Entry 2R94 (X-ray diffraction, 2.20 A resolution); this record covers chains A and C of the 4 polymer chains in the assembly.

Chain A (and C):
Name: 2-Keto-3-deoxy-(6-phospho-)gluconate aldolase
Source organism: Thermoproteus tenax
Notes: EC 4.1.2.-; chain C of this document is another copy of the same molecule, construct and numbering; everything in this record applies to it too
UniProtKB: Q704D1 (Q704D1_THETE); numbering as in UniProt (aligned over 21-306)
Amino-acid sequence (286 residues; row label = number of the first residue in the row):
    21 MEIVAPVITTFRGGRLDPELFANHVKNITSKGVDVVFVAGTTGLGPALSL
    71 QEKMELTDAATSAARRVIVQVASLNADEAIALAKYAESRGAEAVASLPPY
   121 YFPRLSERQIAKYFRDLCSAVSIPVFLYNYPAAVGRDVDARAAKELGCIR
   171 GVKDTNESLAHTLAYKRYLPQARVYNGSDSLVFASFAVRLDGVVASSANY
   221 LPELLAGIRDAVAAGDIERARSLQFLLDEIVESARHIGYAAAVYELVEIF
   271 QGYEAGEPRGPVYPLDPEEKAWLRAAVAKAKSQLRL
Swiss-Prot annotation at these positions:
  - active site: K173 (Schiff-base intermediate with substrate)
  - binding site (substrate): T61, T62, Y148 to Y150, K173 to T175
  - site: Y148 (Proton shuttle)
Cystine bridges: C138-C168
Covalent attachments: pyruvic acid (PYR) linked to K173
Residues lining bound ligands: pyruvic acid (PYR): P26, F57, G60, T61, T62, Y148, T175, G197, V214

Interface between chain A and chain C:
Residue-residue contacts (42; chain A residue first):
  E177(A) - E177(C)
  E177(A) - S178(C)
  E177(A) - L179(C)
  S178(A) - E177(C)
  L179(A) - L179(C)  hydrophobic
  L179(A) - A204(C)  hydrophobic
  A180(A) - S200(C)
  A180(A) - L201(C)
  L183(A) - R241(C)
  L183(A) - F245(C)
  R187(A) - F245(C)
  R187(A) - D248(C)
  R187(A) - E249(C)
  R187(A) - E252(C)  salt bridge
  S200(A) - A180(C)
  F203(A) - V208(C)
  A204(A) - L179(C)  hydrophobic
  A204(A) - V208(C)  hydrophobic
  A207(A) - A207(C)
  A207(A) - I237(C)
  V208(A) - F203(C)  hydrophobic
  V208(A) - A204(C)  hydrophobic
  V208(A) - A207(C)  hydrophobic
  V208(A) - I237(C)
  V208(A) - R241(C)  hydrogen bond (backbone-side chain)
  R209(A) - G235(C)
  R209(A) - I237(C)
  R209(A) - E238(C)  salt bridge
  R209(A) - R241(C)  hydrogen bond (backbone-side chain)
  G235(A) - R209(C)
  I237(A) - A207(C)
  I237(A) - V208(C)
  I237(A) - R209(C)
  R241(A) - L183(C)
  R241(A) - K186(C)
  R241(A) - V208(C)  hydrogen bond (side chain-backbone)
  R241(A) - R209(C)  hydrogen bond (side chain-backbone)
  F245(A) - L183(C)
  F245(A) - R187(C)
  D248(A) - R187(C)
  E249(A) - R187(C)
  E252(A) - R187(C)  salt bridge
Interface residues without a listed pair, chain A (23 interface residues in all): K186, Y188, L201, E238
Interface residues without a listed pair, chain C (23 interface residues in all): Y188

In short:
The chain A/chain C interface involves 23 residues from each chain, with 4 hydrogen bonds and 3 salt bridges.
Polar pairs include R187(A)-E252(C), R209(A)-E238(C) and V208(A)-R241(C). Covalently linked pyruvic acid: at
K173(A). From UniProt: active-site residue K173(A) and 8 substrate-binding residues on chain A.
Chain A and chain C are both 2-Keto-3-deoxy-(6-phospho-)gluconate aldolase (Thermoproteus tenax); the
structure, Crystal Structure of KD(P)GA from T.tenax, was determined by X-ray diffraction (same publication as
2R91).
